7EP2 - chains A and B; structure by X-ray diffraction, 2.38 A resolution.

Chain A (and B):
Molecule: Protein zyg-11 homolog B
From: Homo sapiens
Notes: chain B of this document is another copy of the same molecule, construct and numbering; everything in this record applies to it too
UniProtKB: Q9C0D3 (ZY11B_HUMAN); residue numbers follow UniProt; this construct covers 443-728
Sequence (288 residues; each row starts with the number of its first residue):
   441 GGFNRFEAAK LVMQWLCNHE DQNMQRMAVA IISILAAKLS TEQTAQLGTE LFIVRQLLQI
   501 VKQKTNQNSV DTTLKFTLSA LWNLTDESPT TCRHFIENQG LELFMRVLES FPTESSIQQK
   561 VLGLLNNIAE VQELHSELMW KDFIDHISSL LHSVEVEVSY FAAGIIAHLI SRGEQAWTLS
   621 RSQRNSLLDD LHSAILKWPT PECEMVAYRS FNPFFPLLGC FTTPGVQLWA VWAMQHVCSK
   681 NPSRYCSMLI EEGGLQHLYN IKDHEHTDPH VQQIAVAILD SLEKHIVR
Disordered / not traced: 727-728 (chain B: 485-489, 727-728)
Construct notes: expression tag (441-442)
Curated features (UniProtKB/Swiss-Prot):
  - mutagenesis: Trp522 (W522A: Complete loss of N-degron binding), Asn523 (N523A: Complete loss of N-degron binding), Asp526 (D526A: Complete loss of N-degron binding), Asn567 (N567A: Complete loss of N-degron binding), Glu570 (E570A: Complete loss of N-degron binding)
From the paper describing this entry:
  - binding site for Protein zyg-11 homolog B (chain B): Trp522, Asn523, Asp526, Asn567, Glu570, Ala647
  - mutagenesis - N523A: decreased binding to Gly/N-degron

Chain A / chain B interface:
Contacting residue pairs (37; chain A residue first):
  Asn463(A) - Asp461(B)  hydrogen bond
  Asn463(A) - Asn463(B)
  Asn463(A) - Met464(B)
  Arg466(A) - Trp455(B)
  Arg466(A) - His459(B)  hydrogen bond
  Arg466(A) - Met464(B)
  Met467(A) - Met467(B)  hydrophobic
  Met467(A) - Ile471(B)  hydrophobic
  Ala470(A) - Val452(B)  hydrophobic
  Ala470(A) - Leu456(B)  hydrophobic
  Ser473(A) - Val452(B)
  Ile474(A) - Val452(B)  hydrophobic
  Ile474(A) - Met453(B)  hydrophobic
  Ala476(A) - Arg445(B)
  Ala477(A) - Arg445(B)
  Lys478(A) - Ala449(B)
  Thr512(A) - Trp455(B)
  Thr513(A) - Trp455(B)
  Phe516(A) - Leu451(B)
  Phe516(A) - Val452(B)
  Phe516(A) - Trp455(B)  hydrophobic
  Trp522(A) - Gly441(B)  hydrogen bond (side chain-backbone)
  Trp522(A) - Gly442(B)
  Trp522(A) - Phe443(B)  hydrophobic
  Asn523(A) - Gly442(B)
  Asn523(A) - Phe443(B)  hydrogen bond (side chain-backbone)
  Asn523(A) - Arg445(B)  hydrogen bond (backbone-side chain)
  Asp526(A) - Gly441(B)  hydrogen bond (side chain-backbone)
  Asp526(A) - Gly442(B)
  Asp526(A) - Arg445(B)  salt bridge
  Asn567(A) - Gly441(B)  hydrogen bond (side chain-backbone)
  Glu644(A) - Asn444(B)  hydrogen bond
  Val646(A) - Gly442(B)
  Ala647(A) - Gly441(B)
  Ala647(A) - Gly442(B)  hydrogen bond (backbone-backbone)
  Tyr648(A) - Gly441(B)
  Arg649(A) - Arg445(B)
Interface residues without a listed pair, chain A (23 interface residues in all): Met464, Glu570
Interface residues without a listed pair, chain B (19 interface residues in all): Phe446, Ala448

Summary:
23 residues of chain A face 19 of chain B across their interface, with 9 hydrogen bonds and 1 salt bridge.
Among the polar pairs are Asp526(A)-Arg445(B), Asn463(A)-Asp461(B) and Arg466(A)-His459(B). From the paper: a
binding site for Protein zyg-11 homolog B (chain B) at Trp522(A), Asn523(A) and Asp526(A) among others; N523A
of chain A reduces binding to Gly/N-degron.
Both chains are Protein zyg-11 homolog B (Homo sapiens). Entry 7EP2 (Crystal structure of ZYG11B bound to GGFN
degron) was determined by X-ray diffraction (same publication as 7EP0, 7EP1, 7EP3, 7EP4 and 7EP5).
